PDB entry 1XK4 | X-ray diffraction, 1.80 A resolution | chains B and C of the 4 polymer chains in the assembly

== Chain B ==
Protein: Calgranulin A
Organism: Homo sapiens
UniProt: P05109 (S10A8_HUMAN); numbering as in UniProt (aligned over 1-93)
Chain sequence (93 residues; row label = number of the first residue in the row):
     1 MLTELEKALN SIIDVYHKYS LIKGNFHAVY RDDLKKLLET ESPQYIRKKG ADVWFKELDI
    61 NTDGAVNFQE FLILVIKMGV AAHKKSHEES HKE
Not modelled in the structure: 89-93
Construct notes: engineered mutation S42 (Cys in P05109)
Bound ions: Ca2+ site 1: S20, K23, N25, A28; Ca2+ site 2: D59, N61, D63, A65, E70

== Chain C ==
Protein: Calgranulin B
Organism: Homo sapiens
UniProt: P06702 (S10A9_HUMAN); residues 2-114 here = UniProt positions 2-114
Chain sequence (113 residues; numbered 2 to 114; the number before each row is that of its first residue):
     2 TSKMSQLERN IETIINTFHQ YSVKLGHPDT LNQGEFKELV RKDLQNFLKK ENKNEKVIEH
    62 IMEDLDTNAD KQLSFEEFIM LMARLTWASH EKMHEGDEGP GHHHKPGLGE GTP
Not modelled in the structure: 2-3, 93-114
Construct notes: engineered mutation S3 (Cys in P06702)
Bound ions: Ca2+ site 1: S23, L26, H28, T31, E36; Ca2+ site 2: D67, N69, D71, Q73, E78

== How chain B and chain C interact ==
Residue-residue contacts (16; chain B residue first):
  N25(B) - E64(C)  hydrogen bond (side chain-backbone)
  N25(B) - D65(C)  hydrogen bond (side chain-backbone)
  N25(B) - D67(C)  hydrogen bond (side chain-backbone)
  N25(B) - T68(C)
  H27(B) - D65(C)  salt bridge
  Y30(B) - T68(C)  hydrogen bond (side chain-backbone)
  N61(B) - E77(C)  hydrogen bond (side chain-backbone)
  N61(B) - M81(C)
  T62(B) - E77(C)
  D63(B) - T68(C)  hydrogen bond
  A65(B) - T68(C)
  N67(B) - M81(C)  hydrogen bond
  N67(B) - R85(C)
  Q69(B) - M81(C)
  Q69(B) - R85(C)  hydrogen bond
  E70(B) - M81(C)
Also at the interface, not in a pair above, chain B (11 interface residues in all): A28
Also at the interface, not in a pair above, chain C (10 interface residues in all): H61, E78, I80

== Overview ==
11 residues of chain B and 10 residues of chain C are in contact, with 8 hydrogen bonds and 1 salt bridge.
Polar pairs include H27(B)-D65(C), N25(B)-E64(C) and N25(B)-D65(C). S20(B), K23(B), N25(B) and A28(B) form the
Ca2+ site 1.
Chain B is Calgranulin A and chain C is Calgranulin B, both from Homo sapiens; the structure, Crystal
structure of human calprotectin(S100A8/S100A9), was determined by X-ray diffraction.
